PDB entry 8WWJ | electron microscopy, 3.03 A resolution | chains B and C of the 5 polymer chains in the assembly

[Chain B]
Molecule: Guanine nucleotide-binding protein G(I)/G(S)/G(T) subunit beta-1
From: Homo sapiens
UniProtKB: P62873 (GBB1_HUMAN); residues 2-340 here = UniProt positions 2-340
Amino-acid sequence (376 residues; numbered -9 to 366; the number before each row is that of its first residue; numbers below 1 keep their minus sign (Met-9 is residue -9)):
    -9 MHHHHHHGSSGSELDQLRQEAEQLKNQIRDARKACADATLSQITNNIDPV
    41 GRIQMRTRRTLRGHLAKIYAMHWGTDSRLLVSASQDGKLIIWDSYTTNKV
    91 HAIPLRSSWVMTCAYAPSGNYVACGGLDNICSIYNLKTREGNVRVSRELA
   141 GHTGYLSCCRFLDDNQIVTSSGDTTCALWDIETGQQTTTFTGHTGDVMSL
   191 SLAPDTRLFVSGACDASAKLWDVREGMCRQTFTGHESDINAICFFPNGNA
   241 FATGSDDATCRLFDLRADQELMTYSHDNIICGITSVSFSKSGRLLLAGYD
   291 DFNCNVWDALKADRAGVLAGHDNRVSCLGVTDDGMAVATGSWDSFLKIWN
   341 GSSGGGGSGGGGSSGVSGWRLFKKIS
Not modelled in the structure: -9 to 1, 344-366
Sequence notes: initiating methionine (-9); expression tag (-8 to 1, 341-366)
Swiss-Prot annotation at these positions:
  - modified residue: Ser2 (N-acetylserine), His266 (Phosphohistidine)
  - natural variant: Leu30 (L30F: In MRD42; uncertain significance), Arg52 (R52G: In MRD42), Gly64 (G64V: In MRD42), Asp76 (D76E: In MRD42; D76G: In MRD42), Gly77 (G77S: In MRD42), Lys78 (K78R: In MRD42), Ile80 (I80N: In MRD42; I80T: In MRD42), His91 (H91R: In MRD42; uncertain significance), Ala92 (A92T: In MRD42), Pro94 (P94S: In MRD42), Leu95 (L95P: In MRD42), Arg96 (R96L: In MRD42), 5 further natural variant entries in UniProt

[Chain C]
Molecule: Guanine nucleotide-binding protein G(I)/G(S)/G(O) subunit gamma-2
From: Homo sapiens
UniProtKB: P59768 (GBG2_HUMAN); numbering as in UniProt (aligned over 1-71)
Amino-acid sequence (71 residues; each row starts with the number of its first residue):
     1 MASNNTASIAQARKLVEQLKMEANIDRIKVSKAAADLMAYCEAHAKEDPL
    51 LTPVPASENPFREKKFFCAIL
Not modelled in the structure: 1-5, 63-71
Swiss-Prot annotation at these positions:
  - modified residue: Ala2 (N-acetylalanine), Cys68 (Cysteine methyl ester)
  - lipidation: Cys68 (S-geranylgeranyl cysteine)

[Chain B / chain C interface]
Pairs across the interface (89):
  Glu3(B) - Ile9(C)
  Leu4(B) - Ser8(C)
  Leu4(B) - Ile9(C)  hydrophobic
  Leu4(B) - Ala12(C)  hydrophobic
  Leu7(B) - Ile9(C)  hydrophobic
  Leu7(B) - Arg13(C)
  Leu7(B) - Val16(C)
  Glu10(B) - Val16(C)
  Glu10(B) - Lys20(C)  salt bridge
  Ala11(B) - Val16(C)  hydrophobic
  Ala11(B) - Leu19(C)
  Leu14(B) - Val16(C)
  Leu14(B) - Leu19(C)  hydrophobic
  Leu14(B) - Lys20(C)
  Lys15(B) - Leu19(C)
  Ile18(B) - Leu19(C)
  Ile18(B) - Ala23(C)  hydrophobic
  Ile18(B) - Arg27(C)
  Ala21(B) - Arg27(C)
  Arg22(B) - Arg27(C)
  Ala24(B) - Lys29(C)
  Cys25(B) - Ile28(C)
  Cys25(B) - Lys29(C)
  Cys25(B) - Val30(C)  hydrogen bond (backbone-backbone)
  Ala26(B) - Val30(C)  hydrophobic
  Asp27(B) - Lys29(C)
  Asp27(B) - Val30(C)
  Asp27(B) - Ser31(C)  hydrogen bond
  Ala28(B) - Val30(C)
  Leu30(B) - Ala34(C)  hydrophobic
  Ile33(B) - Ala34(C)  hydrophobic
  Ile33(B) - Met38(C)  hydrophobic
  Ile37(B) - Met38(C)  hydrophobic
  Val40(B) - Leu51(C)  hydrophobic
  Met45(B) - Leu50(C)  hydrophobic
  Arg48(B) - Phe61(C)
  Arg49(B) - Pro60(C)
  Arg49(B) - Phe61(C)
  Ser84(B) - Phe61(C)
  Tyr85(B) - Pro60(C)
  Tyr85(B) - Phe61(C)  hydrophobic
  Cys218(B) - Gln18(C)  hydrogen bond (backbone-side chain)
  Arg219(B) - Glu22(C)
  Gln220(B) - Ile25(C)
  Thr221(B) - Glu22(C)  hydrogen bond
  Phe235(B) - Leu37(C)  hydrophobic
  Phe235(B) - Tyr40(C)  hydrophobic
  Phe235(B) - Cys41(C)  hydrophobic
  Pro236(B) - Tyr40(C)
  Asn237(B) - Tyr40(C)
  Ala240(B) - Leu37(C)  hydrophobic
  Asp254(B) - Ala33(C)
  Arg256(B) - Asp26(C)
  Arg256(B) - Arg27(C)
  Arg256(B) - Ile28(C)
  Arg256(B) - Asp36(C)  salt bridge
  Ala257(B) - Ile28(C)
  Asp258(B) - Ile25(C)
  Asp258(B) - Arg27(C)  salt bridge
  Gln259(B) - Val30(C)
  Leu261(B) - Val30(C)  hydrophobic
  Leu261(B) - Leu37(C)  hydrophobic
  Ser279(B) - Asp48(C)  hydrogen bond
  Lys280(B) - Glu47(C)
  Lys280(B) - Asp48(C)
  Ser281(B) - Tyr40(C)
  Ser281(B) - Cys41(C)
  Ser281(B) - His44(C)
  Ser281(B) - Asp48(C)  hydrogen bond
  Gly282(B) - Cys41(C)
  Arg283(B) - Cys41(C)
  Arg283(B) - Leu51(C)
  Leu300(B) - Cys41(C)  hydrophobic
  Asp323(B) - Pro49(C)
  Gly324(B) - Pro49(C)
  Gly324(B) - Leu50(C)
  Met325(B) - Pro49(C)  hydrophobic
  Met325(B) - Leu50(C)
  Met325(B) - Val54(C)  hydrophobic
  Met325(B) - Asn59(C)
  Met325(B) - Pro60(C)
  Ala326(B) - Phe61(C)  hydrophobic
  Asn340(B) - Asn59(C)  hydrogen bond
  Asn340(B) - Phe61(C)
  Gly341(B) - Pro53(C)
  Ser342(B) - Pro53(C)
  Ser343(B) - Pro53(C)  hydrogen bond (side chain-backbone)
  Ser343(B) - Val54(C)  hydrogen bond (side chain-backbone)
  Ser343(B) - Pro55(C)
Also at the interface, not in a pair above, chain B (62 interface residues in all): Thr34, Ile43, Trp63, Thr181, Leu252, Leu284, Val320, Val327, Ile338, Trp339
Also at the interface, not in a pair above, chain C (42 interface residues in all): Lys14, Lys32, Ala35, Ala45, Glu58, Arg62

[In short]
The interface between chain B and chain C involves 62 residues on one side and 42 on the other, with 9
hydrogen bonds and 3 salt bridges. Polar pairs include Glu10(B)-Lys20(C), Arg256(B)-Asp36(C) and
Asp258(B)-Arg27(C).
Chain B is Guanine nucleotide-binding protein G(I)/G(S)/G(T) subunit beta-1 and chain C is Guanine
nucleotide-binding protein G(I)/G(S)/G(O) subunit gamma-2, both from Homo sapiens; the structure, MCHR1-Gi
complex,S2 state, was determined by electron microscopy.
